Entry 3CS0 (X-ray diffraction, 3.00 A resolution); this record covers chains A and B.

== Chain A ==
Molecule: Periplasmic serine endoprotease DegP
Source organism: Escherichia coli (strain K12)
Notes: EC 3.4.21.107
Reference sequence: P0C0V0 (DEGP_ECOLI); residues 1-448 here correspond to UniProt positions 27-474 (UniProt number = residue number + 26)
Amino-acid sequence (448 residues; each row starts with the number of its first residue):
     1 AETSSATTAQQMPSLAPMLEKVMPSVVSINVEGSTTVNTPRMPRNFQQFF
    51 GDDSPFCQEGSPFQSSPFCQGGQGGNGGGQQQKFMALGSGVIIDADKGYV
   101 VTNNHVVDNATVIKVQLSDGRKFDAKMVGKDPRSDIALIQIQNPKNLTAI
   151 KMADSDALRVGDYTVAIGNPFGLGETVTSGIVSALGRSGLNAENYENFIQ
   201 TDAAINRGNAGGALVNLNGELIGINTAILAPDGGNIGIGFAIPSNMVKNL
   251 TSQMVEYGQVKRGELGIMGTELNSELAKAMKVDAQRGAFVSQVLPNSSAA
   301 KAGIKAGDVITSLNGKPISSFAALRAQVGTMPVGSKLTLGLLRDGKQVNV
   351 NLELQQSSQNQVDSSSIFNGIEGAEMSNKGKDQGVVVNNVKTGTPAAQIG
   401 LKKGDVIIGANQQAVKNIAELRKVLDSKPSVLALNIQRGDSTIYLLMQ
Unresolved in the structure: 1-10, 36-81
Sequence notes: engineered mutation Ala210 (Ser236 in P0C0V0)
Modified positions: Mse12, Mse18, Mse23, Mse85, Mse127, Mse152, Mse246, Mse254, Mse268, Mse280, Mse331, Mse376, Mse447 (selenomethionine; parent Met); Mse42 (selenomethionine)
Swiss-Prot annotation at these positions:
  - active site (Charge relay system): His105, Asp135
  - binding site (substrate): Glu32, His105, Asp135, Thr226 to Ala230, Leu265 to Gly269

== Chain B ==
Molecule: pentapeptide
Amino-acid sequence (5 residues; row label = number of the first residue in the row; X marks 5 residues of unknown identity (built as UNK)):
   503 XXXXX

== Chain A / chain B interface ==
Chain A side of the interface, 9 residues: Glu264, Leu265, Gly266, Ile267, Mse268, Gly269, Phe321, Arg325, Val328

== Summary ==
Chain A and chain B make no direct contact in this assembly. From UniProt: active-site residues His105(A) and
Asp135(A) and 13 substrate-binding residues on chain A.
Here chain A is Periplasmic serine endoprotease DegP (Escherichia coli (strain K12)) and chain B is
pentapeptide. Entry 3CS0 (Crystal structure of DegP24) was determined by X-ray diffraction (same publication
as 2ZLE).
